PDB entry 7R5J | electron microscopy, 50.00 A resolution (very low resolution: no residue pairs are listed; an interface is given only as per-side residue counts) | chains J4 and W0 of the 101 polymer chains in the assembly

== Chain J4 ==
Protein: Nuclear pore glycoprotein p62
Source organism: Homo sapiens
UniProt: P37198 (NUP62_HUMAN); residue numbers follow UniProt; this construct covers 1-522
Chain sequence (522 residues; each row starts with the number of its first residue):
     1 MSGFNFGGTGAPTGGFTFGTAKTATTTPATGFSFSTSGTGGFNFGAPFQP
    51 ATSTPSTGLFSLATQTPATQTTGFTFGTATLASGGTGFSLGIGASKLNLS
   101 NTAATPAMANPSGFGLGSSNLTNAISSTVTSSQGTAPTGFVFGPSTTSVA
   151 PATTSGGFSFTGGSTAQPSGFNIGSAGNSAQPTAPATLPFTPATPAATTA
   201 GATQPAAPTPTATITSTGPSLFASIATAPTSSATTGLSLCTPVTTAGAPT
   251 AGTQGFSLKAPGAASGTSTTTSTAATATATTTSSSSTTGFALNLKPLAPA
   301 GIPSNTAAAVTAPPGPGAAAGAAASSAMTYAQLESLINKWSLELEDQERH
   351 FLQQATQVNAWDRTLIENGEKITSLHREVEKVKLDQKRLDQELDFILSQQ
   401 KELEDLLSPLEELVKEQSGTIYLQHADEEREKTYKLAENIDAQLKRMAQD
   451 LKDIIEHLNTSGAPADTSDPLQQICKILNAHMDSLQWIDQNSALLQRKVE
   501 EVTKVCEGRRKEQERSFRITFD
Not modelled in the structure: 1-331, 503-522
UniProt features mapped onto this chain:
  - modified residue: Ser2 (N-acetylserine), Ser408 (Phosphoserine), Ser418 (Phosphoserine)
  - glycosylation: Thr373 (O-linked (GlcNAc) threonine), Ser468 (O-linked (GlcNAc) serine)
  - natural variant: Gln391 (Q391P: In SNDI)

== Chain W0 ==
Protein: Nuclear pore complex protein Nup88
Source organism: Homo sapiens
UniProt: Q99567 (NUP88_HUMAN); residue numbers follow UniProt; this construct covers 1-741
Chain sequence (741 residues; each row starts with the number of its first residue):
     1 MAAAEGPVGDGELWQTWLPNHVVFLRLREGLKNQSPTEAEKPASSSLPSS
    51 PPPQLLTRNVVFGLGGELFLWDGEDSSFLVVRLRGPSGGGEEPALSQYQR
   101 LLCINPPLFEIYQVLLSPTQHHVALIGIKGLMVLELPKRWGKNSEFEGGK
   151 STVNCSTTPVAERFFTSSTSLTLKHAAWYPSEILDPHVVLLTSDNVIRIY
   201 SLREPQTPTNVIILSEAEEESLVLNKGRAYTASLGETAVAFDFGPLAAVP
   251 KTLFGQNGKDEVVAYPLYILYENGETFLTYISLLHSPGNIGKLLGPLPMH
   301 PAAEDNYGYDACAVLCLPCVPNILVIATESGMLYHCVVLEGEEEDDHTSE
   351 KSWDSRIDLIPSLYVFECVELELALKLASGEDDPFDSDFSCPVKLHRDPK
   401 CPSRYHCTHEAGVHSVGLTWIHKLHKFLGSDEEDKDSLQELSTEQKCFVE
   451 HILCTKPLPCRQPAPIRGFWIVPDILGPTMICITSTYECLIWPLLSTVHP
   501 ASPPLLCTREDVEVAESPLRVLAETPDSFEKHIRSILQRSVANPAFLKAS
   551 EKDIAPPPEECLQLLSRATQVFREQYILKQDLAKEEIQRRVKLLCDQKKK
   601 QLEDLSYCREERKSLREMAERLADKYEEAKEKQEDIMNRMKKLLHSFHSE
   651 LPVLSDSERDMKKELQLIPDQLRHLGNAIKQVTMKKDYQQQKMEKVLSLP
   701 KPTIILSAYQRKCIQSILKEEGEHIREMVKQINDIRNHVNF
Not modelled in the structure: 1-6
UniProt features mapped onto this chain:
  - modified residue: Ala2 (N-acetylalanine), Ser35 (Phosphoserine), Ser50 (Phosphoserine), Ser379 (Phosphoserine), Ser437 (Phosphoserine), Ser442 (Phosphoserine), Ser517 (Phosphoserine), Thr525 (Phosphothreonine), Ser540 (Phosphoserine), Ser698 (Phosphoserine)
  - natural variant: Asp434 (D434Y: In FADS4), Arg509 to Phe741 (deletion: In FADS4), Glu634 (deletion: In FADS4)

== Chain J4 / chain W0 interface ==
At this resolution (50 A) residue pairs are not listed: 85 residues of chain J4 and 89 of chain W0 lie at the interface.

== In short ==
85 residues of chain J4 and 89 residues of chain W0 are in contact.
Here chain J4 is Nuclear pore glycoprotein p62 and chain W0 is Nuclear pore complex protein Nup88, both from
Homo sapiens. Entry 7R5J (Human nuclear pore complex (dilated)) was determined by electron microscopy,
deposited together with 7R5K and 7R1Y.
